PDB entry 5FGD | X-ray diffraction, 2.80 A resolution | chains O and P of the 28 polymer chains in the assembly

# Chain O
Protein: Proteasome subunit alpha type-2
From: Saccharomyces cerevisiae (strain ATCC 204508 / S288c)
Notes: EC 3.4.25.1
UniProtKB: P23639 (PSA2_YEAST); numbering as in UniProt (aligned over 1-250)
Amino-acid sequence (250 residues; numbered 1 to 250; the number before each row is that of its first residue):
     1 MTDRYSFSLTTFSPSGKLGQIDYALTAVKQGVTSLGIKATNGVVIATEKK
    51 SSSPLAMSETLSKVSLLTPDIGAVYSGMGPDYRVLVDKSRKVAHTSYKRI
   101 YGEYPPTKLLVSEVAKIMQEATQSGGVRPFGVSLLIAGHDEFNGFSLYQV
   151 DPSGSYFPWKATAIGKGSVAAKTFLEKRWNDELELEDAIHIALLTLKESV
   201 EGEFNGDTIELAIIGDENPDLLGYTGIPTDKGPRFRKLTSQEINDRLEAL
Swiss-Prot annotation at these positions:
  - cross-link: Lys108 (Glycyl lysine isopeptide (Lys-Gly) (interchain with G-Cter in ubiquitin))

# Chain P
Protein: Proteasome subunit alpha type-3
From: Saccharomyces cerevisiae (strain ATCC 204508 / S288c)
Notes: EC 3.4.25.1
UniProtKB: P23638 (PSA3_YEAST); residues 0-257 here correspond to UniProt positions 1-258 (UniProt number = residue number + 1)
Amino-acid sequence (258 residues; row label = number of the first residue in the row; numbering starts at 0):
     0 MGSRRYDSRTTIFSPEGRLYQVEYALESISHAGTAIGIMASDGIVLAAER
    50 KVTSTLLEQDTSTEKLYKLNDKIAVAVAGLTADAEILINTARIHAQNYLK
   100 TYNEDIPVEILVRRLSDIKQGYTQHGGLRPFGVSFIYAGYDDRYGYQLYT
   150 SNPSGNYTGWKAISVGANTSAAQTLLQMDYKDDMKVDDAIELALKTLSKT
   200 TDSSALTYDRLEFATIRKGANDGEVYQKIFKPQEIKDILVKTGITKKDED
   250 EEADEDMK
Unresolved in the structure: 0, 245-257
Swiss-Prot annotation at these positions:
  - cross-link (Glycyl lysine isopeptide (Lys-Gly)): Lys99 (interchain with G-Cter in ubiquitin), Lys198 (interchain with G-Cter in ubiquitin), Lys230 (interchain with G-Cter in ubiquitin)

# Chain O / chain P interface
Contacting residue pairs (59):
  Arg4(O) - Ser2(P)  hydrogen bond (backbone-side chain)
  Tyr5(O) - Ser2(P)
  Tyr5(O) - Tyr5(P)
  Ser6(O) - Gly125(P)
  Ser6(O) - Leu127(P)
  Phe7(O) - Ser2(P)
  Phe7(O) - Tyr5(P)
  Phe7(O) - Asp6(P)
  Phe7(O) - Gly126(P)
  Ser8(O) - Gly126(P)  hydrogen bond (backbone-backbone)
  Ser8(O) - Leu127(P)
  Ser8(O) - Arg128(P)  hydrogen bond (side chain-backbone)
  Thr10(O) - Arg128(P)
  Thr11(O) - Ser7(P)
  Thr11(O) - Thr9(P)
  Thr11(O) - Gln20(P)
  Phe12(O) - Gln20(P)  hydrogen bond (backbone-side chain)
  Phe12(O) - Tyr23(P)
  Phe12(O) - Ala24(P)  hydrophobic
  Phe12(O) - Arg128(P)
  Phe12(O) - Pro129(P)
  Phe12(O) - Gly131(P)
  Ser13(O) - Tyr23(P)
  Pro14(O) - Tyr23(P)  hydrophobic
  Pro14(O) - Glu26(P)
  Ser15(O) - Glu26(P)
  Gly16(O) - Tyr23(P)
  Gly16(O) - Ser27(P)  hydrogen bond (backbone-side chain)
  Lys38(O) - Glu57(P)  salt bridge
  Ser112(O) - Glu84(P)
  Lys116(O) - Ile85(P)
  Gln119(O) - Ala81(P)
  Gln119(O) - Asp82(P)  hydrogen bond
  Gln119(O) - Ile85(P)
  Gln119(O) - Arg128(P)
  Thr122(O) - Arg128(P)  hydrogen bond (backbone-side chain)
  Gln123(O) - Tyr121(P)
  Gln123(O) - Leu127(P)
  Gln123(O) - Arg128(P)  hydrogen bond (side chain-backbone)
  Gln123(O) - Phe130(P)
  Gly125(O) - Leu127(P)
  Ser153(O) - Ala81(P)
  Gly154(O) - Ala81(P)
  Ser155(O) - Ala81(P)
  Tyr156(O) - Glu84(P)  hydrogen bond
  Pro158(O) - Leu56(P)
  Pro158(O) - Glu57(P)  hydrogen bond (backbone-backbone)
  Pro158(O) - Thr60(P)
  Pro158(O) - Ser61(P)
  Trp159(O) - Ser53(P)
  Trp159(O) - Leu55(P)
  Trp159(O) - Leu56(P)
  Lys160(O) - Thr54(P)
  Lys160(O) - Leu55(P)  hydrogen bond (backbone-backbone)
  Lys160(O) - Leu56(P)
  Lys160(O) - Glu57(P)
  Ala161(O) - Leu55(P)
  Leu175(O) - Leu55(P)
  Glu176(O) - Thr54(P)
Other interface residues (no listed pair), chain O (34 interface residues in all): Leu18, Ser124, Tyr148, Phe157, Trp179
Other interface residues (no listed pair), chain P (32 interface residues in all): His30, Leu79, Thr80

# Overview
34 residues of chain O and 32 residues of chain P are in contact, with 11 hydrogen bonds and 1 salt bridge.
Polar pairs include Lys38(O)-Glu57(P), Arg4(O)-Ser2(P) and Ser8(O)-Arg128(P).
Chain O is Proteasome subunit alpha type-2 and chain P is Proteasome subunit alpha type-3, both from
Saccharomyces cerevisiae (strain ATCC 204508 / S288c); the structure, Yeast 20S proteasome beta5-H(-2)L-T1A
double mutant in complex with Carfilzomib, was determined by X-ray diffraction (same publication as 5CZ4,
5CZ5, 5CZ6, 5CZ7, 5CZ8, 5CZ9 and 16 further entries).
